PDB entry 2OM0 | X-ray diffraction, 2.05 A resolution | chains F and H of the 12 polymer chains in the assembly

== Chain F (and H) ==
Molecule: Insulin B chain
Source organism: Homo sapiens
Notes: chain H of this document is another copy of the same molecule, construct and numbering; everything in this record applies to it too
UniProt: P01308 (INS_HUMAN); residues 1-30 here correspond to UniProt positions 25-54 (UniProt number = residue number + 24)
Amino-acid sequence (30 residues; row label = number of the first residue in the row):
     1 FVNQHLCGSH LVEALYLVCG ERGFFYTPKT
Disordered / not traced: 30
Bound ions: Zn2+: His10 (shared with 1 residue of chain B; 1 residue of chain J)
Ligand contacts: resorcinol (RCO): Cys7, His10, Leu11, Ala14

== Chain F / chain H interface ==
Residue-residue contacts (33):
  Gln4(F) - Tyr16(H)
  His5(F) - Tyr16(H)  hydrogen bond (backbone-side chain)
  His5(F) - Leu17(H)
  Gly8(F) - Tyr16(H)
  Ser9(F) - Glu13(H)  hydrogen bond
  Ser9(F) - Tyr16(H)  hydrogen bond (backbone-side chain)
  Val12(F) - Val12(H)
  Val12(F) - Tyr16(H)  hydrophobic
  Glu13(F) - Ser9(H)  hydrogen bond
  Tyr16(F) - Gln4(H)
  Tyr16(F) - His5(H)  hydrogen bond (side chain-backbone)
  Tyr16(F) - Gly8(H)
  Tyr16(F) - Ser9(H)  hydrogen bond (side chain-backbone)
  Tyr16(F) - Val12(H)  hydrophobic
  Tyr16(F) - Tyr26(H)  hydrophobic
  Leu17(F) - His5(H)
  Gly20(F) - Pro28(H)
  Glu21(F) - Pro28(H)
  Gly23(F) - Tyr26(H)
  Gly23(F) - Pro28(H)
  Phe24(F) - Val12(H)  hydrophobic
  Phe24(F) - Phe24(H)  hydrophobic
  Phe24(F) - Phe25(H)
  Phe24(F) - Tyr26(H)  hydrogen bond (backbone-backbone)
  Phe25(F) - Phe24(H)
  Phe25(F) - Phe25(H)  hydrophobic
  Tyr26(F) - Tyr16(H)
  Tyr26(F) - Gly23(H)
  Tyr26(F) - Phe24(H)  hydrogen bond (backbone-backbone)
  Pro28(F) - Gly20(H)
  Pro28(F) - Glu21(H)
  Pro28(F) - Gly23(H)
  Lys29(F) - Glu21(H)
Interface residues without a listed pair, chain F (17 interface residues in all): Arg22
Interface residues without a listed pair, chain H (16 interface residues in all): Arg22

== Overview ==
17 residues of chain F face 16 of chain H across their interface, with 8 hydrogen bonds. Polar contacts
include His5(F)-Tyr16(H), Ser9(F)-Glu13(H) and Ser9(F)-Tyr16(H). Ligands of chain F: resorcinol.
Both chains are Insulin B chain (Homo sapiens). Entry 2OM0 (Structure of human insulin in presence of urea at
pH 6.5) was determined by X-ray diffraction, deposited together with 2OLY, 2OLZ and 2OM1.
